Entry 5UOV (X-ray diffraction, 1.33 A resolution); this record covers chains A and B.

Chain A (and B):
Name: Protease
Source organism: Human immunodeficiency virus 1
Notes: chain B of this document is another copy of the same molecule, construct and numbering; everything in this record applies to it too
UniProt: C8B467 (C8B467_9HIV1); numbering as in UniProt (aligned over 1-99)
Amino-acid sequence (99 residues; each row starts with the number of its first residue):
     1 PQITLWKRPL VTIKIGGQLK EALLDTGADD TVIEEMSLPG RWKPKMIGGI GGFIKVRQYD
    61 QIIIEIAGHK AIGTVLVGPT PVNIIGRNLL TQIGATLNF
Construct notes: engineered mutation Lys7 (Gln in C8B467), Ile33 (Leu in C8B467), Ile63 (Leu in C8B467), Ala67 (Cys in C8B467), Ala95 (Cys in C8B467)
Bound ions: Na+ near Asp60 (its only coordinating residue here)
Ligand contacts: 8FP (N-[(2S,3R)-3-hydroxy-4-{[(4-methoxyphenyl)sulfonyl](2-methylpropyl)amino}-1-phenylbutan-2-yl]-3-[(2R)-2-(4-methyl-1,3-thiazol-2-yl)pyrrolidine-1-carbonyl]benzamide): Arg8, Leu23, Asp25, Gly27, Ala28, Asp29, Asp30, Val32, Ile47, Gly48, Gly49, Ile50, Pro81, Val82, Ile84
Reported in the primary citation:
  - binding site for 8FP: Arg8, Leu23, Gly27, Asp29, Val32, Ile47, Ile50, Val82, Ile84
  - conformationally variable residues (loop rearrangement): Ile47 to Gly51, Gly78 to Pro81

Interface between chain A and chain B:
Residue-residue contacts (98):
  Pro1(A) with Leu97(B); Asn98(B); Phe99(B), hydrogen bond (backbone-backbone)
  Gln2(A) with Thr96(B); Leu97(B); Asn98(B), hydrogen bond
  Ile3(A) with Thr96(B); Leu97(B), hydrogen bond (backbone-backbone); Phe99(B), hydrophobic
  Leu5(A) with Thr26(B); Arg87(B), hydrogen bond (backbone-side chain); Thr91(B); Ala95(B)
  Trp6(A) with Arg87(B), hydrogen bond (backbone-side chain); Thr91(B)
  Lys7(A) with Arg87(B)
  Arg8(A) with Asp29(B), salt bridge; Arg87(B)
  Pro9(A) with Thr26(B); Arg87(B)
  Leu23(A) with Gly27(B)
  Leu24(A) with Thr26(B), hydrogen bond (backbone-side chain); Leu97(B), hydrophobic; Phe99(B), hydrophobic
  Asp25(A) with Asp25(B); Thr26(B); Gly27(B), hydrogen bond (side chain-backbone)
  Thr26(A) with Leu5(B); Pro9(B); Leu24(B), hydrogen bond (side chain-backbone); Asp25(B); Thr26(B), hydrogen bond (backbone-side chain); Leu97(B)
  Gly27(A) with Leu23(B); Leu24(B); Asp25(B), hydrogen bond (backbone-side chain)
  Asp29(A) with Arg8(B), salt bridge
  Ile47(A) with Ile50(B), hydrophobic
  Gly49(A) with Ile50(B)
  Ile50(A) with Ile47(B), hydrophobic; Gly49(B); Ile50(B), hydrogen bond (backbone-backbone); Gly51(B), hydrogen bond (backbone-backbone); Gly52(B); Ile54(B), hydrophobic; Thr80(B); Ile84(B), hydrophobic
  Gly51(A) with Gly51(B); Gly52(B); Ile54(B)
  Gly52(A) with Ile50(B); Gly51(B)
  Ile54(A) with Ile50(B)
  Ala67(A) with Phe99(B), hydrophobic
  His69(A) with Phe99(B)
  Thr80(A) with Ile50(B)
  Pro81(A) with Gly49(B)
  Arg87(A) with Leu5(B), hydrogen bond (side chain-backbone); Trp6(B), hydrogen bond (side chain-backbone); Lys7(B); Arg8(B); Pro9(B)
  Leu90(A) with Leu5(B), hydrophobic
  Thr91(A) with Leu5(B); Trp6(B)
  Gln92(A) with Trp6(B)
  Ile93(A) with Phe99(B)
  Gly94(A) with Asn98(B); Phe99(B)
  Ala95(A) with Leu5(B); Asn98(B); Phe99(B), hydrophobic
  Thr96(A) with Gln2(B); Ile3(B); Thr4(B); Thr96(B); Leu97(B); Asn98(B), hydrogen bond (backbone-backbone)
  Leu97(A) with Pro1(B); Gln2(B); Ile3(B), hydrogen bond (backbone-backbone); Leu24(B), hydrophobic; Thr26(B); Thr96(B)
  Asn98(A) with Pro1(B); Gln2(B), hydrogen bond; Gly94(B); Ala95(B); Thr96(B), hydrogen bond (backbone-backbone); Asn98(B)
  Phe99(A) with Pro1(B), hydrogen bond (backbone-backbone); Ile3(B), hydrophobic; Leu24(B), hydrophobic; Ala67(B), hydrophobic; His69(B); Ile93(B); Gly94(B); Ala95(B), hydrophobic
Other interface residues (no listed pair), chain A (37 interface residues in all): Gly48, Ile84
Other interface residues (no listed pair), chain B (37 interface residues in all): Val32, Pro81, Leu90

Overview:
Chain A and chain B each contribute 37 residues to their interface; the contacts include 19 hydrogen bonds and
2 salt bridges. Among the polar pairs are Arg8(A)-Asp29(B), Gln2(A)-Asn98(B) and Leu5(A)-Arg87(B). Chain A
binds compound 8FP. The paper reports a binding site for 8FP at Arg8(A), Leu23(A) and Gly27(A) among others;
conformational variability at Ile47(A) and Gly78(A).
Both chains are Protease (Human immunodeficiency virus 1). Entry 5UOV (HIV-1 wild Type protease with GRL-1118A
, an isophthalamide-derived P2-P3 ligand with the sulfonamide isostere as ...) was determined by X-ray
diffraction together with 5UPZ from the same study.
